PDB entry 1K0D | X-ray diffraction, 2.20 A resolution | chains A and B

Chain A (and B):
Protein: URE2 protein
Source organism: Saccharomyces cerevisiae
Notes: chain B of this document is another copy of the same molecule, construct and numbering; everything in this record applies to it too
Reference sequence: P23202 (URE2_YEAST); residues 95-354 here = UniProt positions 95-354
Sequence (260 residues; row label = number of the first residue in the row):
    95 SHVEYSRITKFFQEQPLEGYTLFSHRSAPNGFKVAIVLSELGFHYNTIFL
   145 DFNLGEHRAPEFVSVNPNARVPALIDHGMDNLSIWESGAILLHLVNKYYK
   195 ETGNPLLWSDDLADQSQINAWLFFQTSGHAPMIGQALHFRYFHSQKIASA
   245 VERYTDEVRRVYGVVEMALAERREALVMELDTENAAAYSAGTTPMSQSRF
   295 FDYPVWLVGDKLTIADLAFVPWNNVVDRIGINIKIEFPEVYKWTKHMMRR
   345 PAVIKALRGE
Not modelled in the structure: 95-108, 273-294, 352-354 (chain B: 95-99, 273-295, 354)
Residues lining bound ligands: glutathione (GSH): Ala122, Pro123, Asn124, Phe146, His151, Arg164, Val165, Pro166, Glu180, Ser181, Gly182, Trp316

Interface between chain A and chain B:
Pairs across the interface (77; chain A residue first):
  Pro161(A) - Val258(B)
  Pro161(A) - Met261(B)
  Asn162(A) - Phe218(B)
  Asn162(A) - Arg254(B)  hydrogen bond (backbone-side chain)
  Asn162(A) - Val258(B)
  Arg164(A) - Arg254(B)
  Leu176(A) - Ala207(B)  hydrophobic
  Leu176(A) - Ser210(B)
  Leu176(A) - Gln211(B)
  Ser177(A) - Gln211(B)
  Ile178(A) - Ser210(B)
  Trp179(A) - Ala214(B)
  Trp179(A) - Trp215(B)
  Trp179(A) - Phe218(B)  hydrophobic
  Glu180(A) - Ala214(B)
  Glu180(A) - Phe217(B)
  Glu180(A) - Phe218(B)
  Gly182(A) - Phe217(B)
  Ala183(A) - Asn213(B)
  Ala183(A) - Ala214(B)
  Ala183(A) - Phe217(B)
  Leu186(A) - Leu186(B)  hydrophobic
  Leu186(A) - Asn213(B)
  Leu186(A) - Phe217(B)  hydrophobic
  His187(A) - Ser210(B)
  Lys194(A) - Leu206(B)
  Leu206(A) - Met173(B)  hydrophobic
  Ala207(A) - Leu176(B)  hydrophobic
  Ser210(A) - Leu176(B)
  Ser210(A) - Ile178(B)
  Ser210(A) - His187(B)
  Gln211(A) - Ser177(B)
  Asn213(A) - Ala183(B)
  Asn213(A) - Leu186(B)
  Ala214(A) - Trp179(B)
  Ala214(A) - Glu180(B)
  Ala214(A) - Ala183(B)
  Trp215(A) - Trp179(B)
  Leu216(A) - Phe217(B)  hydrophobic
  Phe217(A) - Glu180(B)
  Phe217(A) - Gly182(B)
  Phe217(A) - Ala183(B)
  Phe217(A) - Leu186(B)  hydrophobic
  Phe217(A) - Leu216(B)  hydrophobic
  Phe217(A) - Phe217(B)  hydrophobic
  Phe217(A) - Thr220(B)
  Phe218(A) - Asn162(B)
  Phe218(A) - Trp179(B)  hydrophobic
  Phe218(A) - Glu180(B)
  Thr220(A) - Phe217(B)
  Thr220(A) - Ser221(B)  hydrogen bond
  Ser221(A) - Glu180(B)  hydrogen bond
  Ser221(A) - Thr220(B)
  Ser221(A) - Ser221(B)
  Ser221(A) - Pro225(B)
  Gln229(A) - Arg247(B)
  Gln229(A) - Tyr248(B)  hydrogen bond
  His232(A) - Arg247(B)  hydrogen bond
  Phe233(A) - Tyr248(B)
  His237(A) - Ser243(B)
  Ile241(A) - Gln239(B)
  Ile241(A) - Ile241(B)  hydrophobic
  Ser243(A) - His237(B)
  Ser243(A) - Ser238(B)
  Ser243(A) - Gln239(B)  hydrogen bond
  Ser243(A) - Ile241(B)
  Arg247(A) - Gln229(B)
  Arg247(A) - His232(B)  hydrogen bond
  Arg247(A) - Phe233(B)
  Tyr248(A) - Gln229(B)  hydrogen bond
  Tyr248(A) - Phe233(B)
  Tyr248(A) - Tyr248(B)
  Arg254(A) - Asn162(B)  hydrogen bond (side chain-backbone)
  Arg254(A) - Arg164(B)
  Val258(A) - Pro161(B)
  Val258(A) - Asn162(B)
  Met261(A) - Val157(B)  hydrophobic
Interface residues without a listed pair, chain A (42 interface residues in all): Val157, Met173, Pro225, Met226, Ser238, Ala244
Interface residues without a listed pair, chain B (44 interface residues in all): Asn190, Lys194, Met226, Ala244

Summary:
Chain A and chain B form an interface of 42 and 44 residues respectively, with 9 hydrogen bonds. Polar pairs
include Asn162(A)-Arg254(B), Thr220(A)-Ser221(B) and Ser221(A)-Glu180(B). Ligands of chain A: glutathione.
Chain A and chain B are both URE2 protein (Saccharomyces cerevisiae); the structure, Ure2p in Complex with
Glutathione, was determined by X-ray diffraction (same publication as 1JZR, 1K0A, 1K0B and 1K0C).
